PDB entry 2NWN | X-ray diffraction, 2.15 A resolution | chains A and B

# Chain A
Protein: Plasminogen activator, urokinase
Source organism: Homo sapiens
Notes: fragment: C-terminal domain, residues 16-250
UniProtKB: Q53XS3 (Q53XS3_HUMAN); the construct lacks a stretch of the UniProt sequence and is renumbered around it, so the offset changes along the chain: 16-37 = UniProt 179-200; 38-60 = UniProt 205-227; 63-97 = UniProt 234-268; 98-110 = UniProt 271-283; 5 more segments
Sequence (253 residues; numbered 16 to 250 plus 19 insertion-coded residues; 1 number in that range is skipped by the numbering (no residue carries it; nothing is unmodelled there); the number before each row is that of its first residue; a row labelled like 37A-37D holds insertion residues (37A, then the next letters in order)):
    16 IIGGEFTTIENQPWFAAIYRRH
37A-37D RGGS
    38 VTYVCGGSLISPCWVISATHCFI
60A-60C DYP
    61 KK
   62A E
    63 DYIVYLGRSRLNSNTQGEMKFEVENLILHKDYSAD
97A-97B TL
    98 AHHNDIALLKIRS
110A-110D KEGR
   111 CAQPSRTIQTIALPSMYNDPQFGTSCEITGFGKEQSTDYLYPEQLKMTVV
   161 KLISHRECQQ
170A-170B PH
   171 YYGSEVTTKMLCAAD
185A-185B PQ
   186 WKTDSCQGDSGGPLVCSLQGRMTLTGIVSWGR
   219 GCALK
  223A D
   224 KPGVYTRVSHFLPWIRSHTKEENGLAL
Not modelled in the structure: 37, 37A-37C, 97, 97A, 244-250
Disulfide bonds: Cys-42/Cys-58, Cys-50/Cys-111, Cys-136/Cys-201, Cys-168/Cys-182, Cys-191/Cys-220
Construct notes: engineered mutation Ala-122 (Cys299 in Q53XS3), Gln-145 (Asn322 in Q53XS3)

# Chain B
Protein: upain-1
Sequence (12 residues; numbered 1 to 12; the number before each row is that of its first residue):
     1 CSWRGLENHRMC
Disulfide bonds: Cys-1/Cys-12

# How chain A and chain B interact
Contacting residue pairs - 38 pairs, chain A then chain B:
  Arg-35(A) / Asn-8(B)  hydrogen bond
  Val-41(A) / Glu-7(B)
  Val-41(A) / Asn-8(B)
  Cys-42(A) / Glu-7(B)
  His-57(A) / Gly-5(B)  hydrogen bond (side chain-backbone)
  His-57(A) / Leu-6(B)
  His-57(A) / Glu-7(B)  salt bridge
  His-57(A) / His-9(B)  hydrogen bond (backbone-side chain)
  Cys-58(A) / Asn-8(B)  hydrogen bond (backbone-side chain)
  Ile-60(A) / His-9(B)
  Asp-60A(A) / Asn-8(B)
  Asp-60A(A) / His-9(B)  salt bridge
  Asp-60A(A) / Arg-10(B)  hydrogen bond (side chain-backbone)
  Tyr-60B(A) / Asn-8(B)
  Tyr-60B(A) / Arg-10(B)
  Tyr-64(A) / Asn-8(B)  hydrogen bond
  Leu-97B(A) / Trp-3(B)  hydrophobic
  His-99(A) / Gly-5(B)  hydrogen bond (side chain-backbone)
  Asp-189(A) / Arg-4(B)  salt bridge
  Ser-190(A) / Arg-4(B)  hydrogen bond
  Cys-191(A) / Arg-4(B)
  Gln-192(A) / Cys-1(B)
  Gln-192(A) / Ser-2(B)  hydrogen bond (side chain-backbone)
  Gln-192(A) / Trp-3(B)
  Gln-192(A) / Glu-7(B)
  Gly-193(A) / Glu-7(B)  hydrogen bond (backbone-side chain)
  Ser-195(A) / Arg-4(B)
  Ser-195(A) / Gly-5(B)
  Ser-195(A) / Glu-7(B)  hydrogen bond
  Ser-214(A) / Arg-4(B)
  Ser-214(A) / Gly-5(B)  hydrogen bond (backbone-backbone)
  Trp-215(A) / Arg-4(B)
  Gly-216(A) / Trp-3(B)
  Gly-216(A) / Arg-4(B)
  Arg-217(A) / Trp-3(B)
  Gly-219(A) / Trp-3(B)
  Gly-219(A) / Arg-4(B)  hydrogen bond (backbone-side chain)
  Gly-226(A) / Arg-4(B)
Also at the interface, not in a pair above, chain A (29 interface residues in all): Phe-59, Tyr-94, Asp-194, Val-213, Cys-220, Tyr-228

# Summary
Chain A and chain B form an interface of 29 and 10 residues respectively; the contacts include 13 hydrogen
bonds and 3 salt bridges. Polar contacts include His-57(A)/Glu-7(B), Asp-60A(A)/His-9(B) and
Asp-189(A)/Arg-4(B).
Chain A is Plasminogen activator, urokinase (Homo sapiens) and chain B is upain-1; the structure, New
Pharmacophore for Serine Protease Inhibition Revealed by Crystal Structure of Human Urokinase-type Plasminogen
Activator Complexed ..., was determined by X-ray diffraction.
